Entry 1L9D (X-ray diffraction, 1.95 A resolution); this record covers chain A.

== Chain A ==
Protein: Monomeric sarcosine oxidase
Source organism: Bacillus sp
Notes: EC 1.5.3.1
UniProtKB: P40859 (MSOX_BACB0); residues 1-389 here correspond to UniProt positions 2-390 (UniProt number = residue number + 1)
Chain sequence (389 residues; row label = number of the first residue in the row):
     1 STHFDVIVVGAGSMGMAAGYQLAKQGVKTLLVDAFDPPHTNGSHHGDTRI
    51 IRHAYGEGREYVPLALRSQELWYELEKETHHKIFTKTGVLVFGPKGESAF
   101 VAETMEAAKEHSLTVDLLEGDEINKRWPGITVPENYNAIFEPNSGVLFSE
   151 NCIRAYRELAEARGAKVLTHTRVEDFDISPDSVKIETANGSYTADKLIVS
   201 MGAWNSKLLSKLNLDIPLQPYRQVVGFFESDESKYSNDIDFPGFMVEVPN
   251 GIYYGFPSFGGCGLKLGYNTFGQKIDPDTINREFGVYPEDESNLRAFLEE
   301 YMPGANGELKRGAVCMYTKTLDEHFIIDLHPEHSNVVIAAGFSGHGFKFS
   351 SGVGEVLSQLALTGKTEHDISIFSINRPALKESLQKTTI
Unresolved in the structure: 386-389
Sequence notes: engineered mutation N269 (His270 in P40859)
UniProt features mapped onto this chain:
  - modified residue: C315 (S-8alpha-FAD cysteine)
Glycans and other covalent adducts: flavin-adenine dinucleotide (FAD) linked to C315
Ligand contacts:
  - FAD (flavin-adenine dinucleotide): V9, G10, A11, G12, S13, M14, V32, D33, A34, F35, P37, H39, G42, S43, H44, R49, I50, T171, R172, V173, S200, M201, G202, W204, L208, Q223, V225, Y254, F256, M316, Y317, F342, G344, H345, G346, F347, K348
  - pyrrole-2-carboxylate (PYC): I50, R52, Y55, M245, Y254, N269, Y317, G344, H345, K348

== Overview ==
Chain A binds pyrrole-2-carboxylate. Flavin-adenine dinucleotide is covalently linked to C315.
Chain A is Monomeric sarcosine oxidase (Bacillus sp); the structure, Role of Histidine 269 in Catalysis by
Monomeric Sarcosine Oxidase, was determined by X-ray diffraction, deposited together with 1L9C and 1L9E.
